4WSW - chains A and B of the 6 polymer chains in the assembly; structure by X-ray diffraction, 2.80 A resolution.

[Chain A]
Name: Hemagglutinin HA1 chain
From: Influenza A virus
Amino-acid sequence (327 residues; row label = number of the first residue in the row; numbers below 1 keep their minus sign (Ala-3 is residue -3)):
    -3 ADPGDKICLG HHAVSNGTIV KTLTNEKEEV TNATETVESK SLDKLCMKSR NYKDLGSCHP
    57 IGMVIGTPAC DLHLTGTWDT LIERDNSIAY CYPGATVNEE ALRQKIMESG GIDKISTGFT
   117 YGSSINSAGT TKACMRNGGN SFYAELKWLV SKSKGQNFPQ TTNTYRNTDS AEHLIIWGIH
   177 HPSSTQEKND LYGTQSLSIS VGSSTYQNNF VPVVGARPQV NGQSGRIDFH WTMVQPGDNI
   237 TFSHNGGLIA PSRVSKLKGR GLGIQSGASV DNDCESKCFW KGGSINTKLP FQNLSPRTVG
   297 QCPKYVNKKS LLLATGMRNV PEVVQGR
Not modelled in the structure: -3 to -1, 319-323
Cystine bridges: Cys42-Cys270, Cys54-Cys66, Cys87-Cys130, Cys274-Cys298
Covalently attached groups: N-acetylglucosamine (NAG) linked to Asn12, Asn28, Asn235

[Chain B]
Name: Hemagglutinin HA2 chain
From: Influenza A virus
Amino-acid sequence (182 residues; each row starts with the number of its first residue):
     1 GLFGAIAGFI ENGWEGMVDG WYGFRHQNAQ GTGQAADYKS TQAAIDQITG KLNRLIEKTN
    61 TEFESIESEF SEIEHQIGNI INWTKDSITD IWTYQAELLV AMENQHTIDM ADSEMLNLYE
   121 RVRKQLRQNA EEDGKGCFEI YHKCDDNCME SIRNNTYDHT QYREEALLNR LNINSGRLVP
   181 RG
Not modelled in the structure: 173-182
Cystine bridges: Cys144-Cys148
Covalently attached groups: N-acetylglucosamine (NAG) linked to Asn82, Asn154

[Chain A / chain B interface]
Cross-chain cystine bridges: Cys4(A)-Cys137(B)
Residue-residue contacts - 135 pairs, chain A then chain B:
  Gly0(A) - Ile140(B)
  Asp1(A) - Gln27(B)
  Asp1(A) - Asn28(B)
  Asp1(A) - Ala29(B)
  Asp1(A) - Glu139(B)
  Asp1(A) - Ile140(B)  hydrogen bond (backbone-backbone)
  Asp1(A) - His142(B)
  Asp1(A) - Lys143(B)  salt bridge
  Asp1(A) - Cys144(B)  hydrogen bond (side chain-backbone)
  Lys2(A) - His26(B)
  Lys2(A) - Gln27(B)  hydrogen bond (backbone-backbone)
  Lys2(A) - Phe138(B)
  Lys2(A) - Met149(B)
  Ile3(A) - Phe24(B)  hydrophobic
  Ile3(A) - Arg25(B)
  Ile3(A) - Cys137(B)
  Ile3(A) - Phe138(B)  hydrogen bond (backbone-backbone)
  Ile3(A) - Ile140(B)  hydrophobic
  Cys4(A) - Trp14(B)
  Cys4(A) - Phe24(B)
  Cys4(A) - Arg25(B)  hydrogen bond (backbone-backbone)
  Cys4(A) - Gly136(B)
  Cys4(A) - Cys137(B)  disulfide
  Leu5(A) - Ile10(B)
  Leu5(A) - Trp14(B)
  Leu5(A) - Gly23(B)
  Leu5(A) - Met115(B)  hydrophobic
  Leu5(A) - Leu118(B)
  Leu5(A) - Tyr119(B)  hydrophobic
  Leu5(A) - Gly136(B)  hydrogen bond (backbone-backbone)
  Leu5(A) - Phe138(B)  hydrophobic
  Gly6(A) - Trp14(B)
  Gly6(A) - Tyr22(B)
  Gly6(A) - Gly23(B)  hydrogen bond (backbone-backbone)
  Gly6(A) - Met115(B)
  His7(A) - Ile6(B)
  His7(A) - Ile10(B)
  His7(A) - Asn12(B)
  His7(A) - Gly13(B)  hydrogen bond (side chain-backbone)
  His7(A) - Trp14(B)  hydrogen bond (backbone-backbone)
  His7(A) - Met17(B)
  His7(A) - Trp21(B)
  His7(A) - Met115(B)
  His8(A) - Gly13(B)
  His8(A) - Trp14(B)
  His8(A) - Met17(B)
  His8(A) - Gly20(B)
  His8(A) - Trp21(B)  hydrogen bond (backbone-backbone)
  Ala9(A) - Gly13(B)
  Ala9(A) - Trp14(B)  hydrogen bond (backbone-backbone)
  Ala9(A) - Glu15(B)
  Ser11(A) - Glu15(B)
  Val16(A) - Asn104(B)
  Lys17(A) - Glu97(B)  salt bridge
  Lys17(A) - Ala101(B)
  Lys17(A) - Asn104(B)  hydrogen bond (backbone-side chain)
  Thr18(A) - Ala101(B)
  Thr18(A) - Asn104(B)
  Thr18(A) - Gln105(B)  hydrogen bond
  Thr18(A) - Ile108(B)
  Leu19(A) - Ala101(B)
  Leu19(A) - Gln105(B)  hydrogen bond (backbone-side chain)
  Thr20(A) - Gln105(B)
  Thr30(A) - Leu52(B)
  Glu79(A) - Phe70(B)
  Arg80(A) - Phe70(B)
  Asp81(A) - Phe70(B)
  Glu96(A) - Ser68(B)
  Glu96(A) - Ser71(B)
  Arg99(A) - Glu67(B)
  Arg99(A) - Ser68(B)
  Gln100(A) - Ile66(B)  hydrogen bond (side chain-backbone)
  Glu104(A) - Glu64(B)
  Arg256(A) - Glu64(B)  salt bridge
  Gln261(A) - Ser65(B)
  Gln261(A) - Glu67(B)
  Gln261(A) - Ser68(B)  hydrogen bond
  Gln261(A) - Glu69(B)
  Gln261(A) - Phe70(B)
  Ser262(A) - Phe70(B)
  Lys277(A) - Glu69(B)
  Lys284(A) - Ile56(B)
  Lys284(A) - Glu57(B)  hydrogen bond (backbone-backbone)
  Leu285(A) - Ile56(B)  hydrophobic
  Pro286(A) - Leu55(B)
  Phe287(A) - Ala96(B)  hydrophobic
  Pro292(A) - Lys85(B)
  Arg293(A) - Glu67(B)
  Arg293(A) - Glu69(B)
  Val295(A) - Phe63(B)
  Val295(A) - Glu64(B)
  Val295(A) - Ser65(B)
  Gly296(A) - Thr61(B)
  Gly296(A) - Glu62(B)
  Gly296(A) - Phe63(B)  hydrogen bond (backbone-backbone)
  Gln297(A) - Asn60(B)
  Gln297(A) - Thr61(B)
  Cys298(A) - Asn60(B)  hydrogen bond (backbone-side chain)
  Pro299(A) - Asn60(B)
  Lys300(A) - Phe63(B)
  Lys300(A) - Trp92(B)
  Tyr301(A) - Thr89(B)
  Tyr301(A) - Trp92(B)
  Val302(A) - Trp92(B)
  Val302(A) - Thr93(B)
  Asn303(A) - Thr89(B)
  Asn303(A) - Thr93(B)
  Lys304(A) - Glu97(B)  salt bridge
  Leu307(A) - Ala96(B)  hydrophobic
  Leu308(A) - Val100(B)
  Leu308(A) - Asn104(B)  hydrogen bond (backbone-side chain)
  Leu309(A) - Leu52(B)  hydrophobic
  Leu309(A) - Leu55(B)  hydrophobic
  Leu309(A) - Glu103(B)
  Leu309(A) - Asn104(B)
  Ala310(A) - Asn104(B)  hydrogen bond (backbone-side chain)
  Ala310(A) - Thr107(B)
  Thr311(A) - Trp21(B)
  Gly312(A) - Thr107(B)
  Met313(A) - Ile6(B)  hydrophobic
  Met313(A) - Trp21(B)
  Met313(A) - Tyr22(B)  hydrophobic
  Met313(A) - Ala111(B)  hydrophobic
  Arg314(A) - Gly1(B)
  Arg314(A) - Ile108(B)
  Val316(A) - Glu11(B)
  Val316(A) - Asn12(B)
  Val316(A) - Gly13(B)  hydrogen bond (backbone-backbone)
  Pro317(A) - Asn12(B)
  Pro317(A) - Glu15(B)
  Glu318(A) - Asn12(B)
  Glu318(A) - Gly13(B)
  Glu318(A) - Trp14(B)
  Glu318(A) - Glu15(B)  hydrogen bond (side chain-backbone)
  Glu318(A) - Gly16(B)
Other interface residues (no listed pair), chain A (61 interface residues in all): Val10, Glu24, Val26, Thr32, Leu258, Thr294
Other interface residues (no listed pair), chain B (70 interface residues in all): Ala7, Ile48, Thr59, Ile73, Leu99, Met102, Val122, Ile152

[Overview]
61 residues of chain A and 70 residues of chain B are in contact; the contacts include 1 disulfide bond, 23
hydrogen bonds and 4 salt bridges. Among the polar pairs are Asp1(A)-Lys143(B), Lys17(A)-Glu97(B) and
Arg256(A)-Glu64(B). Covalently linked N-acetylglucosamine: at Asn12(A), Asn28(A) and Asn235(A).
Chain A is Hemagglutinin HA1 chain and chain B is Hemagglutinin HA2 chain, both from Influenza A virus; the
structure, The crystal structure of hemagglutinin from A/green-winged teal/Texas/Y171/2006 influenza virus,
was determined by X-ray diffraction, deposited together with 4WST, 4WSU, 4WSV and 4WSX.
